8SQV - chain A; structure by X-ray diffraction, 1.22 A resolution.

# Chain A
Protein: Proteinase K
From: Parengyodontium album
Notes: EC 3.4.21.64
UniProt: P06873 (PRTK_PARAQ); residues 1-279 here correspond to UniProt positions 106-384 (UniProt number = residue number + 105)
Chain sequence (279 residues; each row starts with the number of its first residue):
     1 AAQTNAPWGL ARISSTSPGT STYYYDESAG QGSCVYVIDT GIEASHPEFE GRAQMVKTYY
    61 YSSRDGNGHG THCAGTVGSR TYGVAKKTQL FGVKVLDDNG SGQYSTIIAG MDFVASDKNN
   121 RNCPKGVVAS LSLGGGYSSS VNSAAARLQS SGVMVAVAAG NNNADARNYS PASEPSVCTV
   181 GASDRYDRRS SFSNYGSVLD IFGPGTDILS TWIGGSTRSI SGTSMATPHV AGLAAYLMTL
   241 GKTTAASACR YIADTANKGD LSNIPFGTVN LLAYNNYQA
Sequence notes: conflict D207 (Ser312 in P06873)
Disulfides: C34-C123, C178-C249
Bound ions: Ca2+: E174, P175, V177, T179, V198, D200
Swiss-Prot annotation at these positions:
  - active site (Charge relay system): D39, H69, S224
  - binding site (Ca(2+)): T16, P175, V177, D200, D260
From the paper describing this entry:
  - catalytic residues: D39 (citing earlier work)

# Summary
The Ca2+ site is built by E174, P175, V177, T179, V198 and D200. From UniProt: 3 active-site residues and 5
Ca2+-binding residues. The paper reports the catalytic residue D39.
Chain A is Proteinase K (Parengyodontium album); the structure, Proteinase K Multiconformer Model at 333K, was
determined by X-ray diffraction, deposited together with 8SOG, 8SOU, 8SOV and 8SPL.
